3JAL - chains E and N of the 14 polymer chains in the assembly; structure by electron microscopy, 3.50 A resolution.

== Chain E ==
Name: Tubulin alpha-1B chain
Organism: Sus scrofa
UniProt: Q2XVP4 (TBA1B_PIG); residue numbers follow UniProt; this construct covers 1-451
Sequence (451 residues; row label = number of the first residue in the row):
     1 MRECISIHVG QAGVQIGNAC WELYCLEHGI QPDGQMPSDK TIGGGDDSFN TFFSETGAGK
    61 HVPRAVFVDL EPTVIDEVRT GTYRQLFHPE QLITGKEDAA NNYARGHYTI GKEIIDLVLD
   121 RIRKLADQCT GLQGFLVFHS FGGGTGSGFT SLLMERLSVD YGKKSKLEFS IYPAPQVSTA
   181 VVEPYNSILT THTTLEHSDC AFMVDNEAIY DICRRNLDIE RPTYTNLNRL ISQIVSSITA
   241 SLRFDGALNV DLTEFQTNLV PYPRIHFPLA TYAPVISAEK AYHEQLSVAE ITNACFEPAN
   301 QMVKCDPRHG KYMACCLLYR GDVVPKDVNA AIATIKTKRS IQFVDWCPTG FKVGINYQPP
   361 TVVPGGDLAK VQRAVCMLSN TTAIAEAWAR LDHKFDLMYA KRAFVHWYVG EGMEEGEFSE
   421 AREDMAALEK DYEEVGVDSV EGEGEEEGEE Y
Unresolved in the structure: 38-46, 442-451
UniProt features mapped onto this chain:
  - motif: Met1 to Cys4 (MREC motif)
  - active site: Glu254
  - binding site (GTP): Gly10, Gln11, Ala12, Gln15, Glu71, Ala99, Ser140, Gly143, Gly144, Thr145, Gly146, Thr179, Glu183, Asn206, Tyr224, Asn228, Leu252
  - binding site (Mg(2+)): Glu71
  - site: Tyr451 (Involved in polymerization)
  - modified residue: Lys40 (N6,N6,N6-trimethyllysine), Ser48 (Phosphoserine), Ser232 (Phosphoserine), Tyr282 (3'-nitrotyrosine), Arg339 (Omega-N-methylarginine), Ser439 (Phosphoserine), Glu443 (5-glutamyl polyglutamate), Glu445 (5-glutamyl polyglutamate), Tyr451 (3'-nitrotyrosine)
  - cross-link (Glycyl lysine isopeptide (Lys-Gly)): Lys326 (interchain with G-Cter in ubiquitin), Lys370 (interchain with G-Cter in ubiquitin)
Reported in the primary citation:
  - catalytic residues: Glu254 (citing earlier work)

== Chain N ==
Name: Microtubule-associated protein RP/EB family member 3
Organism: Homo sapiens
UniProt: Q9UPY8 (MARE3_HUMAN); numbering as in UniProt (aligned over 1-200)
Sequence (203 residues; numbered -2 to 200; the number before each row is that of its first residue; numbers below 1 keep their minus sign (Ser-2 is residue -2)):
    -2 SNAMAVNVYS TSVTSENLSR HDMLAWVNDS LHLNYTKIEQ LCSGAAYCQF MDMLFPGCVH
    58 LRKVKFQAKL EHEYIHNFKV LQAAFKKMGV DKIIPVEKLV KGKFQDNFEF IQWFKKFFDA
   118 NYDGKDYNPL LARQGQDVAP PPNPGDQIFN KSKKLIGTAV PQRTSPTGPK NMQTSGRLSN
   178 VAPPCILRKN PPSARNGGHE TDA
Unresolved in the structure: -2 to 0, 132-200
Construct notes: expression tag (-2 to 0)
UniProt features mapped onto this chain:
  - modified residue (Phosphoserine): Ser162, Ser176

== Chain E / chain N interface ==
Residue-residue contacts - 18 pairs, chain E then chain N:
  Arg308(E) with Lys83(N), hydrogen bond (backbone-side chain)
  Lys336(E) with Lys76(N), hydrogen bond (backbone-side chain)
  Thr337(E) with Lys76(N), hydrogen bond (backbone-side chain); Gln79(N), hydrogen bond (backbone-side chain); Glu94(N)
  Lys338(E) with Lys76(N), hydrogen bond (backbone-side chain); Gln79(N)
  Arg339(E) with Lys76(N); Gln79(N), hydrogen bond (backbone-side chain); Val87(N), hydrogen bond (side chain-backbone); Asp88(N), hydrogen bond (side chain-backbone); Lys89(N), hydrogen bond (side chain-backbone); Ile90(N)
  Ile341(E) with Lys76(N), hydrogen bond (backbone-side chain)
  Asp345(E) with Lys60(N)
  Asp438(E) with Lys60(N), salt bridge
  Ser439(E) with Lys60(N)
  Glu441(E) with Arg59(N)
Other interface residues (no listed pair), chain E (11 interface residues in all): Gln342
Other interface residues (no listed pair), chain N (13 interface residues in all): Ile72, His73, Val93

== In short ==
11 residues of chain E and 13 residues of chain N are in contact; the contacts include 10 hydrogen bonds and 1
salt bridge. Polar contacts include Asp438(E)-Lys60(N), Arg308(E)-Lys83(N) and Lys336(E)-Lys76(N). UniProt
lists active-site residue Glu254(E), 17 GTP-binding residues and Mg2+-binding residue Glu71(E) on chain E. The
paper reports the catalytic residue Glu254(E).
Chain E is Tubulin alpha-1B chain (Sus scrofa) and chain N is Microtubule-associated protein RP/EB family
member 3 (Homo sapiens); the structure, Cryo-EM structure of GMPCPP-microtubule co-polymerized with EB3, was
determined by electron microscopy (same publication as 3JAK, 3JAR, 3JAS, 3JAT and 3JAW).
